7NJW - chains a and d of the 12 polymer chains in the assembly; structure by electron microscopy, 3.67 A resolution.

[Chain a]
Name: ATP synthase subunit a
From: Mycolicibacterium smegmatis (strain ATCC 700084 / mc(2)155)
Reference sequence: A0R206 (A0R206_MYCS2); residues 1-252 here = UniProt positions 1-252
Sequence (252 residues; numbered 1 to 252; the number before each row is that of its first residue):
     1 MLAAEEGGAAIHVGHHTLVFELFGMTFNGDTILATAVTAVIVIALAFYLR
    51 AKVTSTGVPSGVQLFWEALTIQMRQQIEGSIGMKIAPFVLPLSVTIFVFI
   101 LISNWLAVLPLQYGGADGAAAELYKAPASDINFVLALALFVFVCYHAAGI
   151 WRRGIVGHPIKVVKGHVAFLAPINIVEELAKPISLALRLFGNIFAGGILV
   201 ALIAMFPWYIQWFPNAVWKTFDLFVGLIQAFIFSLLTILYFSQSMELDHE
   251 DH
Not modelled in the structure: 1-9, 248-252
What the authors report for this chain:
  - catalytic residues: H12, H15, H16, D30, N104, Q112, D117, E122, K125, H146, R153, K161, H166, N174, E177, E178, K181, S184, K219, D222, Q229, Y240 (proposed by the authors, not directly observed)

[Chain d]
Name: ATP synthase subunit b-delta
From: Mycolicibacterium smegmatis (strain ATCC 700084 / mc(2)155)
Reference sequence: A0R203 (ATPFD_MYCS2); residues 1-445 here = UniProt positions 1-445
Sequence (445 residues; numbered 1 to 445; the number before each row is that of its first residue):
     1 MSIFIGQLIGFAVIAFIIVKWVVPPVRTLMRNQQEAVRAALAESAEAAKK
    51 LADADAMHAKALADAKAESEKVTEEAKQDSERIAAQLSEQAGSEAERIKA
   101 QGAQQIQLMRQQLIRQLRTGLGAEAVNKAAEIVRAHVADPQAQSATVDRF
   151 LSELEQMAPSSVVIDTAATSRLRAASRQSLAALVEKFDSVAGGLDADGLT
   201 NLADELASVAKLLLSETALNKHLAEPTDDSAPKVRLLERLLSDKVSATTL
   251 DLLRTAVSNRWSTESNLIDAVEHTARLALLKRAEIAGEVDEVEEQLFRFG
   301 RVLDAEPRLSALLSDYTTPAEGRVALLDKALTGRPGVNQTAAALLSQTVG
   351 LLRGERADEAVIDLAELAVSRRGEVVAHVSAAAELSDAQRTRLTEVLSRI
   401 YGRPVSVQLHVDPELLGGLSITVGDEVIDGSIASRLAAAQTGLPD
Not modelled in the structure: 62-445

[Interface between chain a and chain d]
Pairs across the interface (30):
  T56(a) with L41(d)
  V58(a) with R38(d)
  P59(a) with Q34(d), hydrogen bond (backbone-side chain); V37(d)
  L64(a) with M30(d); Q33(d); Q34(d)
  P110(a) with Q7(d), hydrogen bond (backbone-side chain); F11(d), hydrophobic
  L111(a) with Q7(d), hydrogen bond (backbone-side chain)
  Q112(a) with F4(d); Q7(d), hydrogen bond (backbone-side chain)
  Y113(a) with I3(d)
  G114(a) with I3(d)
  A120(a) with I3(d), hydrophobic
  A204(a) with I3(d)
  W208(a) with S2(d); G6(d)
  Q211(a) with I3(d), hydrogen bond (side chain-backbone); Q7(d)
  W212(a) with G6(d); I9(d), hydrophobic; G10(d)
  N215(a) with Q7(d)
  A216(a) with G10(d); V13(d), hydrophobic; I14(d)
  K219(a) with Q7(d); I14(d)
  T220(a) with I14(d)
Also at the interface, not in a pair above, chain a (23 interface residues in all): G57, G61, V108, L109, L223
Also at the interface, not in a pair above, chain d (20 interface residues in all): M1, I5, L8, I18

[Summary]
The interface between chain a and chain d involves 23 residues on one side and 20 on the other; the contacts
include 5 hydrogen bonds. Among the polar pairs are P59(a)-Q34(d), P110(a)-Q7(d) and L111(a)-Q7(d). From the
paper: catalytic residues H12(a), H15(a) and H16(a) among others.
Here chain a is ATP synthase subunit a and chain d is ATP synthase subunit b-delta, both from
Mycolicibacterium smegmatis (strain ATCC 700084 / mc(2)155). Entry 7NJW (Mycobacterium smegmatis ATP synthase
Fo combined class 3) was determined by electron microscopy (same publication as 7NJK, 7NJL, 7NJM, 7NJN, 7NJO,
7NJP and 20 further entries).
